Entry 7CK1 (X-ray diffraction, 2.35 A resolution); this record covers chain A.

== Chain A ==
Name: Cellulose synthase A catalytic subunit 3 [UDP-forming]
Source organism: Arabidopsis thaliana
Notes: EC 2.4.1.12
Reference sequence: Q941L0 (CESA3_ARATH); numbering as in UniProt; present here: 317-630, 702-792
Amino-acid sequence (410 residues; each row starts with the number of its first residue; note: 66 numbers in that range are skipped by the numbering (no residue carries them; nothing is unmodelled there)):
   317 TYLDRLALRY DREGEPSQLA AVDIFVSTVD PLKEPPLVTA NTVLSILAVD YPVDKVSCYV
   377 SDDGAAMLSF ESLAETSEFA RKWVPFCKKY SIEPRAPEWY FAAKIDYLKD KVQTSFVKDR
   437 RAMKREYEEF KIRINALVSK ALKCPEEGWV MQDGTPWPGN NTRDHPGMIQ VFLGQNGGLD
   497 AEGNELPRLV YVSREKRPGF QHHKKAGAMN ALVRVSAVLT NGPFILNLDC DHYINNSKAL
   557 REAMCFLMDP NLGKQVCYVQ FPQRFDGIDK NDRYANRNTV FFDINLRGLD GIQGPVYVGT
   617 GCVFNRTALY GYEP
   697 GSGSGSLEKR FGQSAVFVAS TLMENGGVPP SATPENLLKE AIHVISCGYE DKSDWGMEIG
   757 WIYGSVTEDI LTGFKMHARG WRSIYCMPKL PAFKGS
Disordered / not traced: 317-333, 566-591, 697-701, 785-792
Differences from the reference sequence: linker (697-701)
Disulfides: Cys-618/Cys-782
Bound ions: Mn2+ near His-519 (its only coordinating residue here)
UniProt features mapped onto this chain:
  - active site: Asp-379, Asp-765
  - binding site (UDP-alpha-D-glucose): Ser-343, Lys-349, Glu-350, Asp-379, Lys-520
  - binding site (Mn(2+)): Lys-521, Asp-545
  - mutagenesis: Ala-522 (A522V: In eli1-2; reduced cellulose synthesis and aberrant deposition of lignin), Gln-571 (Q571P: Reduced homodimerization), Cys-573 (C573P: Abolished homodimerization), Gly-617 (G617E: In cev1; reduced amount of crystalline cellulose in roots)
From the paper describing this entry:
  - catalytic residues: Asp-765 (proposed by the authors, not directly observed)
  - mutagenesis - C573P: abolished binding to Cellulose synthase A catalytic subunit 3 [UDP-forming] (chain A)
  - mutagenesis - Q571P: decreased binding to Cellulose synthase A catalytic subunit 3 [UDP-forming] (chain A)

== In short ==
From UniProt: active-site residues Asp-379 and Asp-765, 5 UDP-alpha-D-glucose-binding residues, Mn2+-binding
residues Lys-521 and Asp-545 and 4 mutagenesis sites. The paper reports the catalytic residue Asp-765; C573P
abolishes binding to Cellulose synthase A catalytic subunit 3 [UDP-forming] (chain A).
Chain A is Cellulose synthase A catalytic subunit 3 [UDP-forming] (Arabidopsis thaliana); the structure,
Crystal structure of arabidopsis CESA3 catalytic domain, was determined by X-ray diffraction together with
7CK2 and 7CK3 from the same study.
